7BG8 - chains A and C of the 4 polymer chains in the assembly; structure by electron microscopy, 4.00 A resolution.

[Chain A]
Name: Structural polyprotein
From: Kashmir bee virus
UniProt: Q80AG2 (Q80AG2_9VIRU); residues 1-208 here correspond to UniProt positions 681-888 (UniProt number = residue number + 680)
Amino-acid sequence (208 residues; row label = number of the first residue in the row):
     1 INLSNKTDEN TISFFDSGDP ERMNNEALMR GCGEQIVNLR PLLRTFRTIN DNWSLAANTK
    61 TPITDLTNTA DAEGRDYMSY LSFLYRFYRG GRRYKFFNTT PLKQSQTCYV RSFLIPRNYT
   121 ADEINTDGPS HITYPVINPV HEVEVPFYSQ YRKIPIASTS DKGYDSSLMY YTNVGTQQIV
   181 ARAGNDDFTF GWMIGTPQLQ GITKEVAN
Not modelled in the structure: 1-8, 207-208
From the paper describing this entry:
  - catalytic residues: Asp186, Asp187, Phe188 (proposed by the authors, not directly observed)

[Chain C]
Name: Structural polyprotein
From: Kashmir bee virus
UniProt: Q80AG2 (Q80AG2_9VIRU); the construct has insertions or renumbered stretches relative to UniProt, so the offset changes along the chain: 1-105 = UniProt 381-485; 110-299 = UniProt 491-680
Amino-acid sequence (300 residues; each row starts with the number of its first residue; note: 4 numbers in that range are skipped by the numbering (no residue carries them; nothing is unmodelled there); a row labelled like 105A-105E holds insertion residues (105A, then the next letters in order)):
     1 SKPRNQNQVM PYQNVPGWGY SLYKGIDMSV PLAYDPNNEL GDLRDVFPSA VDEMAIGYVC
    61 GNPAIKHVLT WSTTDVVQNP ISNGDDWGGV IPVGMPCYSK TIRAV
105A-105E KGATS
   110 TSKTEVMDPA PCEYVANLFS YWRATMCYRI TVVKTAFHTG RLEIFFEPGS IPTVRTADNL
   170 GPDQTQLNGT IAPSDNNYKY ILDLTNDTEV TIKVPYVSNK MFMKTVGIYG AHDEDNWNFD
   230 ESFTGFLCIR PITKLMAPDT VSQKVSIVVW KWAEDVVVVE PKPLTSGPTQ VYNPPAVARD
   290 LVKQIDVSMQ
Not modelled in the structure: 54, 105A-105E, 292-299

[Interface between chain A and chain C]
Contacting residue pairs (124; chain A residue first):
  Glu9(A) with Glu198(C)
  Asn10(A) with Tyr189(C), hydrogen bond; Glu198(C); Val199(C); Thr200(C), hydrogen bond (backbone-backbone)
  Thr11(A) with Thr200(C)
  Ile12(A) with Tyr189(C), hydrophobic; Thr200(C), hydrogen bond (backbone-backbone); Ile201(C); Lys202(C), hydrogen bond (backbone-backbone)
  Ser13(A) with Lys202(C)
  Phe14(A) with Tyr187(C), hydrophobic; Lys202(C), hydrogen bond (backbone-backbone); Pro204(C)
  Phe15(A) with Phe155(C), hydrophobic; Tyr187(C), hydrophobic; Pro204(C); Val206(C), hydrophobic
  Ser17(A) with Pro204(C)
  Pro20(A) with Asp264(C)
  Glu21(A) with Asp264(C)
  Ala27(A) with Met210(C), hydrophobic; Phe211(C)
  Leu28(A) with Phe211(C), hydrophobic; Val266(C), hydrophobic
  Arg30(A) with Met210(C)
  Cys32(A) with Val268(C), hydrophobic
  Glu34(A) with Val268(C); Glu269(C)
  Ile36(A) with Val267(C), hydrophobic
  Leu39(A) with Glu53(C)
  Arg40(A) with Glu53(C), salt bridge
  Pro41(A) with Tyr23(C), hydrophobic
  Leu43(A) with Glu53(C)
  Arg44(A) with Leu22(C)
  Thr45(A) with Tyr20(C); Ser21(C); Leu22(C); Tyr23(C)
  Phe46(A) with Tyr20(C), hydrogen bond (backbone-backbone); Ser21(C)
  Arg47(A) with Ser21(C); Lys271(C)
  Ala72(A) with Val280(C); Asn282(C), hydrogen bond (backbone-side chain)
  Glu73(A) with Thr278(C); Gln279(C); Val280(C), hydrogen bond (backbone-backbone)
  Gly74(A) with Thr278(C), hydrogen bond (backbone-side chain)
  Arg75(A) with Thr278(C), hydrogen bond (backbone-side chain)
  Tyr77(A) with Leu127(C), hydrophobic; Pro270(C)
  Tyr80(A) with Tyr123(C), hydrogen bond (side chain-backbone); Asn126(C)
  Phe83(A) with Tyr123(C); Val280(C), hydrophobic
  Leu84(A) with Tyr123(C), hydrophobic
  Tyr85(A) with Glu53(C)
  Arg89(A) with Leu40(C); Gly41(C); Leu43(C)
  Arg93(A) with Asp27(C), salt bridge; Ser29(C)
  Lys95(A) with Asp27(C)
  Phe113(A) with Leu32(C)
  Leu114(A) with Leu32(C), hydrophobic
  Pro129(A) with Leu32(C)
  His131(A) with Val30(C)
  Asn138(A) with Pro16(C)
  Val140(A) with Pro16(C), hydrophobic
  Glu142(A) with Met28(C); Ser29(C), hydrogen bond (backbone-side chain); Val30(C), hydrogen bond (backbone-backbone)
  Val143(A) with Val30(C)
  Glu144(A) with Val30(C), hydrogen bond (backbone-backbone); Pro31(C)
  Tyr148(A) with Ala33(C)
  Lys153(A) with Val46(C), hydrogen bond (side chain-backbone)
  Asp187(A) with Glu39(C); Leu40(C), hydrogen bond (side chain-backbone)
  Thr189(A) with Leu43(C); Glu53(C), hydrogen bond
  Phe190(A) with Phe47(C); Glu53(C), hydrogen bond (backbone-side chain)
  Gly191(A) with Phe47(C); Asp52(C)
  Trp192(A) with Pro48(C)
  Met193(A) with Tyr58(C), hydrophobic; Val59(C), hydrophobic; Asn62(C)
  Thr196(A) with Pro118(C), hydrogen bond (side chain-backbone); Ala119(C); Pro120(C)
  Pro197(A) with Pro118(C); Tyr123(C)
  Gln198(A) with Met116(C); Val280(C); Tyr281(C), hydrogen bond (backbone-backbone)
  Leu199(A) with Val115(C); Met116(C), hydrogen bond (backbone-backbone); Pro118(C), hydrophobic; Tyr123(C), hydrophobic; Val280(C), hydrophobic; Tyr281(C)
  Gln200(A) with Thr113(C), hydrogen bond; Glu114(C); Gln279(C), hydrogen bond (backbone-backbone); Tyr281(C); Val291(C)
  Gly201(A) with Glu114(C), hydrogen bond (backbone-backbone); Tyr218(C)
  Ile202(A) with Glu114(C), hydrogen bond (backbone-side chain); Tyr218(C); Gly219(C)
  Thr203(A) with Ser111(C); Lys112(C); Thr113(C), hydrogen bond
  Lys204(A) with Ser111(C), hydrogen bond (backbone-backbone); Lys112(C), hydrogen bond (backbone-backbone); Asp167(C), hydrogen bond (side chain-backbone); His221(C)
  Glu205(A) with Thr110(C); Ser111(C), hydrogen bond (backbone-backbone)
  Val206(A) with Thr110(C), hydrogen bond (backbone-backbone)
Interface residues without a listed pair, chain A (74 interface residues in all): Asn24, Gly31, Val37, Asn38, Leu81, Ser130, Ile137, Val145, Pro146, Arg152
Interface residues without a listed pair, chain C (78 interface residues in all): Asn14, Asn38, Arg44, Ala55, Ile56, Arg132, Ala166, Lys188, Asp196, Val203, Ala220, Ser275

[In short]
Chain A and chain C form an interface of 74 and 78 residues respectively, with 31 hydrogen bonds and 2 salt
bridges. Polar pairs include Arg40(A)-Glu53(C), Arg93(A)-Asp27(C) and Asn10(A)-Tyr189(C). From the paper:
catalytic residues Asp186(A), Asp187(A) and Phe188(A).
Chain A is Structural polyprotein and chain C is Structural polyprotein, both from Kashmir bee virus; the
structure, KBV activated particle at acidic pH, was determined by electron microscopy (same publication as
7BE9, 7BGK and 7BC3).
